PDB entry 3D00 | X-ray diffraction, 1.90 A resolution | chain A

# Chain A
Protein: Tungsten formylmethanofuran dehydrogenase subunit E
From: Syntrophus aciditrophicus
UniProt: Q2LQ23 (Q2LQ23_SYNAS); residue numbers follow UniProt; this construct covers 1-190
Sequence (191 residues; each row starts with the number of its first residue; numbering starts at 0):
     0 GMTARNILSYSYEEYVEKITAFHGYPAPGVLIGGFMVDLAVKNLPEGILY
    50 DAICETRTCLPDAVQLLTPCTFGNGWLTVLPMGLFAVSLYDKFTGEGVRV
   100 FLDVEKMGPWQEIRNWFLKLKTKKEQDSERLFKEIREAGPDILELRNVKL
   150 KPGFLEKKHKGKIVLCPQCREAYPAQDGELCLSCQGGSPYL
Unresolved in the structure: 0, 121-126
Construct notes: expression tag (0)
Modified positions: Mse1, Mse35, Mse81, Mse106 (selenomethionine; parent Met)
Metal / ion sites: Zn2+: Cys165, Cys168, Cys180, Cys183
From the paper describing this entry:
  - binding site for chloride ion: Arg56, Gly82
  - Zn2+ coordination: Cys165, Cys168, Cys180, Cys183

# Summary
Cys165, Cys168, Cys180 and Cys183 form the Zn2+ site. From the paper: a binding site for chloride ion at Arg56
and Gly82; Zn2+ coordination by Cys165, Cys168 and Cys180 among others.
Chain A is Tungsten formylmethanofuran dehydrogenase subunit E (Syntrophus aciditrophicus); the structure,
Crystal structure of a tungsten formylmethanofuran dehydrogenase subunit e (fmde)-like protein (syn_00638)
from syntrophus aciditrophicus at ..., was determined by X-ray diffraction.
